PDB entry 7F4N | X-ray diffraction, 3.12 A resolution | chains C and F of the 3 polymer chains in the assembly

Chain C:
Molecule: MT-a70 family protein
Organism: Tetrahymena thermophila SB210
UniProt: Q22GC0 (Q22GC0_TETTS); residues 126-372 here correspond to UniProt positions 182-428 (UniProt number = residue number + 56)
Amino-acid sequence (247 residues; numbered 126 to 372; the number before each row is that of its first residue):
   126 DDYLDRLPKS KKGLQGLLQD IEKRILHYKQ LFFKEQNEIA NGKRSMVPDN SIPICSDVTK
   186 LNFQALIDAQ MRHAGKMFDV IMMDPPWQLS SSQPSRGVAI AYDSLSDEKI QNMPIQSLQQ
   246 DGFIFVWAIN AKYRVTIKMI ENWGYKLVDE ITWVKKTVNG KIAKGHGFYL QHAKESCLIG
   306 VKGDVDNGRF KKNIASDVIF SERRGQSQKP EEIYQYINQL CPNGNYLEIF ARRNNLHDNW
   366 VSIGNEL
Not modelled in the structure: 126, 214-227, 281-297
Small-molecule neighbours: S-adenosylhomocysteine (SAH): S181, D182, V183, T184, D209, P211, D228, L230, Q333, K334, F355, A356, R357, N359, N360, G369, N370, E371
Reported in the primary citation:
  - mutagenesis - R357A, N359A, N370A: decreased catalytic activity
  - catalytic residues: P211 (proposed by the authors, not directly observed)

Chain F:
Molecule: p1 protein
Organism: Tetrahymena thermophila SB210
UniProt: Q22VV9 (Q22VV9_TETTS); numbering as in UniProt (aligned over 1-309)
Amino-acid sequence (309 residues; row label = number of the first residue in the row):
     1 MSLKKGKFQH NQSKSLWNYT LSPGWREEEV KILKSALQLF GIGKWKKIME SGCLPGKSIG
    61 QIYMQTQRLL GQQSLGDFMG LQIDLEAVFN QNMKKQDVLR KNNCIINTGD NPTKEERKRR
   121 IEQNRKIYGL SAKQIAEIKL PKVKKHAPQY MTLEDIENEK FTNLEILTHL YNLKAEIVRR
   181 LAEQGETIAQ PSIIKSLNNL NHNLEQNQNS NSSTETKVTL EQSGKKKYKV LAIEETELQN
   241 GPIATNSQKK SINGKRKNNR KINSDSEGNE EDISLEDIDS QESEINSEEI VEDDEEDEQI
   301 EEPSKIKKR
Not modelled in the structure: 1-159, 185-309

Interface between chain C and chain F:
Residue-residue contacts (28):
  L129(C) - E176(F)
  L129(C) - R180(F)  hydrogen bond (backbone-side chain)
  L132(C) - R180(F)
  P133(C) - R180(F)  hydrogen bond (backbone-side chain)
  K134(C) - R180(F)
  K134(C) - Q184(F)  hydrogen bond (backbone-side chain)
  K136(C) - Q184(F)
  L139(C) - I177(F)
  L139(C) - R180(F)
  L139(C) - L181(F)  hydrophobic
  Q140(C) - L181(F)
  L142(C) - I177(F)  hydrophobic
  L143(C) - K174(F)
  L143(C) - V178(F)  hydrophobic
  L143(C) - L181(F)  hydrophobic
  I146(C) - L170(F)
  I146(C) - L173(F)  hydrophobic
  E147(C) - K174(F)  salt bridge
  R149(C) - L170(F)
  I150(C) - L167(F)  hydrophobic
  I150(C) - L170(F)  hydrophobic
  I150(C) - Y171(F)  hydrophobic
  Y153(C) - I166(F)  hydrophobic
  Y153(C) - L167(F)
  Y153(C) - L170(F)  hydrophobic
  K154(C) - Y171(F)
  L156(C) - N163(F)  hydrogen bond (backbone-side chain)
  E160(C) - N163(F)  hydrogen bond
Also at the interface, not in a pair above, chain C (20 interface residues in all): D127, S135, F157
Also at the interface, not in a pair above, chain F (14 interface residues in all): L164
Interface features reported in the paper:
  - hot spots on chain F (mutagenesis) - L167A, L170A, L173A, I177A: decreased binding to MT-a70 family protein (chain C)
  - hot spots on chain F (mutagenesis) - L167A/L170A, L167A/L170A/L173A, L167A/L170A/L173A/I177A: abolished binding to MT-a70 family protein (chain C)

In short:
The interface between chain C and chain F involves 20 residues on one side and 14 on the other; the contacts
include 5 hydrogen bonds and 1 salt bridge. Among the polar pairs are E147(C)-K174(F), L129(C)-R180(F) and
P133(C)-R180(F). From the paper: the catalytic residue P211(C); L167A, L170A and L173A of chain F, among
others, reduce binding to MT-a70 family protein (chain C); 10 substitutions were tested in all.
Chain C is MT-a70 family protein and chain F is p1 protein, both from Tetrahymena thermophila SB210; the
structure, Crystal structure of SAH-bound MTA1-p1-p2 complex, was determined by X-ray diffraction, deposited
together with 7F4L, 7F4M, 7F4O, 7F4S and 7F4T.
